Entry 7BOH (electron microscopy, 2.82 A resolution); this record covers chains A and K of the 21 polymer chains in the assembly.

# Chain A
Molecule: 1542-nt RNA strand
From: Escherichia coli (strain K12)
Sequence (1542 nucleotides; numbered 1 to 1542; the number before each row is that of its first residue):
     1 AAAUUGAAGA GUUUGAUCAU GGCUCAGAUU GAACGCUGGC GGCAGGCCUA ACACAUGCAA
    61 GUCGAACGGU AACAGGAAGA AGCUUGCUUC UUUGCUGACG AGUGGCGGAC GGGUGAGUAA
   121 UGUCUGGGAA ACUGCCUGAU GGAGGGGGAU AACUACUGGA AACGGUAGCU AAUACCGCAU
   181 AACGUCGCAA GACCAAAGAG GGGGACCUUC GGGCCUCUUG CCAUCGGAUG UGCCCAGAUG
   241 GGAUUAGCUA GUAGGUGGGG UAACGGCUCA CCUAGGCGAC GAUCCCUAGC UGGUCUGAGA
   301 GGAUGACCAG CCACACUGGA ACUGAGACAC GGUCCAGACU CCUACGGGAG GCAGCAGUGG
   361 GGAAUAUUGC ACAAUGGGCG CAAGCCUGAU GCAGCCAUGC CGCGUGUAUG AAGAAGGCCU
   421 UCGGGUUGUA AAGUACUUUC AGCGGGGAGG AAGGGAGUAA AGUUAAUACC UUUGCUCAUU
   481 GACGUUACCC GCAGAAGAAG CACCGGCUAA CUCCGUGCCA GCAGCCXCGG UAAUACGGAG
   541 GGUGCAAGCG UUAAUCGGAA UUACUGGGCG UAAAGCGCAC GCAGGCGGUU UGUUAAGUCA
   601 GAUGUGAAAU CCCCGGGCUC AACCUGGGAA CUGCAUCUGA UACUGGCAAG CUUGAGUCUC
   661 GUAGAGGGGG GUAGAAUUCC AGGUGUAGCG GUGAAAUGCG UAGAGAUCUG GAGGAAUACC
   721 GGUGGCGAAG GCGGCCCCCU GGACGAAGAC UGACGCUCAG GUGCGAAAGC GUGGGGAGCA
   781 AACAGGAUUA GAUACCCUGG UAGUCCACGC CGUAAACGAU GUCGACUUGG AGGUUGUGCC
   841 CUUGAGGCGU GGCUUCCGGA GCUAACGCGU UAAGUCGACC GCCUGGGGAG UACGGCCGCA
   901 AGGUUAAAAC UCAAAUGAAU UGACGGGGGC CCGCACAAGC GGUGGAGCAU GUGGUUUAAU
   961 UCGAUGXAAC GCGAAGAACC UUACCUGGUC UUGACAUCCA CGGAAGUUUU CAGAGAUGAG
  1021 AAUGUGCCUU CGGGAACCGU GAGACAGGUG CUGCAUGGCU GUCGUCAGCU CGUGUUGUGA
  1081 AAUGUUGGGU UAAGUCCCGC AACGAGCGCA ACCCUUAUCC UUUGUUGCCA GCGGUCCGGC
  1141 CGGGAACUCA AAGGAGACUG CCAGUGAUAA ACUGGAGGAA GGUGGGGAUG ACGUCAAGUC
  1201 AUCAUGGCCC UUACGACCAG GGCUACACAC GUGCUACAAU GGCGCAUACA AAGAGAAGCG
  1261 ACCUCGCGAG AGCAAGCGGA CCUCAUAAAG UGCGUCGUAG UCCGGAUUGG AGUCUGCAAC
  1321 UCGACUCCAU GAAGUCGGAA UCGCUAGUAA UCGUGGAUCA GAAUGCCACG GUGAAUACGU
  1381 UCCCGGGCCU UGUACACACC GCCCGUXACA CCAUGGGAGU GGGUUGCAAA AGAAGUAGGU
  1441 AGCUUAACCU UCGGGAGGGC GCUUACCACU UUGUGAUUCA UGACUGGGGU GAAGUCGUAA
  1501 CAAGGUAACC GUAGGGGAAC CUGCGGUUGG AUCACCUCCU UA
Unresolved in the structure: 1400-1402, 1500-1505, 1537-1542
Modified residues: PSU (pseudouridine-5'-monophosphate) at position 516, G7M (N7-methyl-guanosine-5'-monophosphate) at position 527, 2MG (2N-methylguanosine-5'-monophosphate) at position 966, 5MC (5-methylcytidine-5'-monophosphate) at position 967, 2MG (2N-methylguanosine-5'-monophosphate) at position 1207, 4OC (4n,o2'-methylcytidine-5'-monophosphate) at position 1402, 5MC (5-methylcytidine-5'-monophosphate) at position 1407, UR3 (3-methyluridine-5'-monophoshate) at position 1498, 2MG (2N-methylguanosine-5'-monophosphate) at position 1516, MA6 (6N-dimethyladenosine-5'-monophoshate) at position 1518, MA6 (6N-dimethyladenosine-5'-monophoshate) at position 1519
Ion coordination: Mg2+ site 1 near U13 (its only coordinating residue here); Mg2+ site 2 near G21 (its only coordinating residue here); Mg2+ site 3: C48, G115; Mg2+ site 4 near A53 (its only coordinating residue here); Mg2+ site 5: A59, U387; Mg2+ site 6 near G100 (its only coordinating residue here); Mg2+ site 7: A109, G331; Mg2+ site 8 near G111 (its only coordinating residue here); Mg2+ site 9 near G113 (its only coordinating residue here); Mg2+ site 10: G145, A197; Mg2+ site 11 near A171 (its only coordinating residue here); Mg2+ site 12: A174, C175; 56 more Mg2+ sites not listed

# Chain K
Name: 30S ribosomal protein S11
From: Escherichia coli (strain K12)
UniProtKB: P0A7R9 (RS11_ECOLI); numbering as in UniProt (aligned over 1-129)
Sequence (129 residues; each row starts with the number of its first residue):
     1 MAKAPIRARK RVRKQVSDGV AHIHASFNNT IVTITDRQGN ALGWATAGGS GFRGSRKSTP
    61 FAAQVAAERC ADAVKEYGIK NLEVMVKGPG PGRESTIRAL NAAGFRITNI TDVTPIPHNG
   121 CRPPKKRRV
Unresolved in the structure: 1-12

# Interface between chain A and chain K
Contacting residue pairs - 78 pairs, chain A then chain K:
  G674(A) with His118(K), base contact
  A675(A) with Ile116(K), hydrogen bond to the sugar; Pro117(K), base contact; His118(K), hydrogen bond to the base; Gly120(K), base contact
  A676(A) with Pro115(K), phosphate contact; Pro117(K), sugar contact; Gly120(K), base contact; Cys121(K), base contact
  U677(A) with Cys121(K), hydrogen bond to the base
  G683(A) with Gly39(K), hydrogen bond to the base; Asn40(K), base contact
  U684(A) with Asn40(K), sugar contact; Ala41(K), hydrogen bond to the sugar
  G685(A) with Ala41(K), sugar contact; Leu42(K), phosphate contact; Trp44(K), sugar contact
  U686(A) with Leu42(K), phosphate contact; Trp44(K), hydrogen bond to the sugar
  A687(A) with Trp44(K), sugar contact
  G688(A) with Thr46(K), hydrogen bond to the phosphate; Gly49(K), phosphate contact
  C689(A) with Asn29(K), hydrogen bond to the phosphate; Thr46(K), hydrogen bond to the phosphate; Gly48(K), hydrogen bond to the phosphate; Gly49(K), phosphate contact; Arg53(K), salt bridge to the phosphate
  G690(A) with Asn29(K), hydrogen bond to the phosphate; Lys57(K), salt bridge to the phosphate
  G691(A) with Asn28(K), phosphate contact; Arg53(K), base contact; Lys57(K), base contact
  U692(A) with Asn28(K), phosphate contact; Gly54(K), base contact; Arg127(K), sugar contact
  G693(A) with Arg127(K), salt bridge to the phosphate
  A694(A) with Ser55(K), phosphate contact
  A695(A) with Gly54(K), hydrogen bond to the phosphate
  A704(A) with Trp44(K), base contact
  G705(A) with Ile31(K), base contact; Trp44(K), base contact
  A706(A) with Ile31(K), sugar contact; Thr33(K), sugar contact
  U707(A) with His22(K), phosphate contact; Gly39(K), hydrogen bond to the sugar; Lys87(K), salt bridge to the phosphate
  C708(A) with His22(K), phosphate contact; Gly39(K), sugar contact
  G714(A) with Cys121(K), base contact
  A715(A) with Gly120(K), base contact
  A716(A) with His118(K), base contact; Asn119(K), hydrogen bond to the sugar; Gly120(K), sugar contact
  U717(A) with His118(K), sugar contact; Asn119(K), phosphate contact
  A718(A) with Ile116(K), sugar contact; Pro117(K), sugar contact; His118(K), stacking on the base; Asn119(K), sugar contact
  G778(A) with Cys121(K), sugar contact; Arg122(K), hydrogen bond to the sugar
  C779(A) with Arg122(K), hydrogen bond to the sugar; Pro123(K), sugar contact; Pro124(K), phosphate contact
  A780(A) with Pro124(K), phosphate contact; Lys125(K), hydrogen bond to the phosphate
  A781(A) with Lys125(K), salt bridge to the phosphate
  C795(A) with Arg128(K), hydrogen bond to the sugar
  C796(A) with Arg127(K), hydrogen bond to the phosphate; Arg128(K), hydrogen bond to the phosphate; Val129(K), sugar contact
  C797(A) with Arg127(K), salt bridge to the phosphate
  U1522(A) with Lys125(K), hydrogen bond to the phosphate; Arg128(K), salt bridge to the phosphate
  G1523(A) with Lys125(K), salt bridge to the phosphate; Arg128(K), salt bridge to the phosphate
  C1524(A) with Arg122(K), salt bridge to the phosphate
  G1525(A) with Arg122(K), salt bridge to the phosphate
Other interface residues (no listed pair), chain A (39 interface residues in all): A777
Other interface residues (no listed pair), chain K (38 interface residues in all): His24, Ser26, Thr35, Gln38, Tyr77, Lys126

# Summary
39 residues of chain A and 38 residues of chain K are in contact, with 21 hydrogen bonds, 11 salt bridges and
1 aromatic stacking contact. Among the polar pairs are A675(A)-His118(K), U677(A)-Cys121(K) and
G683(A)-Gly39(K). C48(A) and G115(A) form the Mg2+ site 3.
Here chain A is a 1542-nt RNA strand and chain K is 30S ribosomal protein S11, both from Escherichia coli
(strain K12). Entry 7BOH (Complete Bacterial 30S ribosomal subunit assembly complex state E (+RbfA)(Consensus
Refinement)) was determined by electron microscopy together with 7AF3, 7AF5, 7AF8, 7AFA, 7AFD, 7AFH and 17
further entries from the same study.
